PDB entry 6LY8 | electron microscopy, 3.50 A resolution | chains G and H of the 8 polymer chains in the assembly

Chain G:
Molecule: V-type ATP synthase subunit D
Organism: Thermus thermophilus HB8
UniProt: O87880 (VATD_THET8); residue numbers follow UniProt; this construct covers 1-223
Sequence (223 residues; row label = number of the first residue in the row):
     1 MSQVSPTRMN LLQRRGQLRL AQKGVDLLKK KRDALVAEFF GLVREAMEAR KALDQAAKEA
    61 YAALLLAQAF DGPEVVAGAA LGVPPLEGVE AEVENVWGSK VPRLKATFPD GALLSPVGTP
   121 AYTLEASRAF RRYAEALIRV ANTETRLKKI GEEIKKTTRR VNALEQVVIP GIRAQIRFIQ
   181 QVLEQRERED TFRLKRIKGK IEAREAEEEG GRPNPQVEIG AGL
Disordered / not traced: 1, 212-223

Chain H:
Molecule: V-type ATP synthase subunit F
Organism: Thermus thermophilus HB8
UniProt: P74903 (VATF_THET8); numbering as in UniProt (aligned over 1-104)
Sequence (104 residues; each row starts with the number of its first residue):
     1 MAVIADPETA QGFRLAGLEG YGASSAEEAQ SLLETLVERG GYALVAVDEA LLPDPERAVE
    61 RLMRGRDLPV LLPIAGLKEA FQGHDVEGYM RELVRKTIGF DIKL
Disordered / not traced: 101-104

Interface between chain G and chain H:
Pairs across the interface - 44 pairs, chain G then chain H:
  Phe39(G) - Leu93(H)  hydrophobic
  Phe39(G) - Ile98(H)  hydrophobic
  Val43(G) - Tyr89(H)  hydrophobic
  Val43(G) - Glu92(H)
  Met47(G) - Asp85(H)
  Met47(G) - Tyr89(H)  hydrophobic
  Arg50(G) - Leu72(H)
  Arg50(G) - Pro73(H)  hydrogen bond (side chain-backbone)
  Arg50(G) - Ile74(H)
  Arg50(G) - Asp85(H)
  Lys51(G) - Asp85(H)  salt bridge
  Asp54(G) - Phe81(H)
  Lys58(G) - Lys78(H)
  Tyr61(G) - Thr9(H)
  Tyr61(G) - Leu77(H)  hydrophobic
  Tyr61(G) - Lys78(H)
  Ala79(G) - Leu15(H)  hydrophobic
  Val83(G) - Arg14(H)
  Val83(G) - Leu15(H)
  Pro84(G) - Gly17(H)
  Leu86(G) - Met1(H)
  Leu86(G) - Leu18(H)  hydrophobic
  Glu87(G) - Met1(H)
  Glu87(G) - Gly41(H)
  Glu87(G) - Tyr42(H)
  Glu87(G) - Ala43(H)
  Gly88(G) - Met1(H)
  Val89(G) - Ala43(H)  hydrophobic
  Thr123(G) - Leu15(H)
  Ser127(G) - Leu15(H)
  Ser127(G) - Ala16(H)
  Phe130(G) - Gly12(H)
  Tyr133(G) - Phe13(H)  hydrophobic
  Tyr133(G) - Ile74(H)
  Leu137(G) - Leu72(H)  hydrophobic
  Val140(G) - Leu72(H)  hydrophobic
  Ala141(G) - Leu72(H)  hydrophobic
  Glu144(G) - Glu92(H)
  Lys148(G) - Lys96(H)
  Gly151(G) - Thr97(H)  hydrogen bond (backbone-side chain)
  Glu152(G) - Thr97(H)
  Lys155(G) - Thr97(H)
  Lys155(G) - Ile98(H)
  Lys155(G) - Gly99(H)
Also at the interface, not in a pair above, chain G (32 interface residues in all): Leu53, Leu104, Ala126, Thr145, Leu147
Also at the interface, not in a pair above, chain H (32 interface residues in all): Leu44, Ala46, Asp67, Leu68, Val70, Val86

In short:
Chain G and chain H each contribute 32 residues to their interface, with 2 hydrogen bonds and 1 salt bridge.
Among the polar pairs are Lys51(G)-Asp85(H), Arg50(G)-Pro73(H) and Gly151(G)-Thr97(H).
Chain G is V-type ATP synthase subunit D and chain H is V-type ATP synthase subunit F, both from Thermus
thermophilus HB8; the structure, V/A-ATPase from Thermus thermophilus, the soluble domain, including V1, d,
two EG stalks, and N-terminal domain ..., was determined by electron microscopy, deposited together with 6LY9.
